PDB entry 2VDH | X-ray diffraction, 2.30 A resolution | chains E and H of the 16 polymer chains in the assembly

# Chain E (and H)
Molecule: Ribulose bisphosphate carboxylase large chain
Organism: Chlamydomonas reinhardtii
Notes: EC 4.1.1.39; chain H of this document is another copy of the same molecule, construct and numbering; everything in this record applies to it too
Reference sequence: P00877 (RBL_CHLRE); residues 1-475 here = UniProt positions 1-475
Sequence (475 residues; row label = number of the first residue in the row):
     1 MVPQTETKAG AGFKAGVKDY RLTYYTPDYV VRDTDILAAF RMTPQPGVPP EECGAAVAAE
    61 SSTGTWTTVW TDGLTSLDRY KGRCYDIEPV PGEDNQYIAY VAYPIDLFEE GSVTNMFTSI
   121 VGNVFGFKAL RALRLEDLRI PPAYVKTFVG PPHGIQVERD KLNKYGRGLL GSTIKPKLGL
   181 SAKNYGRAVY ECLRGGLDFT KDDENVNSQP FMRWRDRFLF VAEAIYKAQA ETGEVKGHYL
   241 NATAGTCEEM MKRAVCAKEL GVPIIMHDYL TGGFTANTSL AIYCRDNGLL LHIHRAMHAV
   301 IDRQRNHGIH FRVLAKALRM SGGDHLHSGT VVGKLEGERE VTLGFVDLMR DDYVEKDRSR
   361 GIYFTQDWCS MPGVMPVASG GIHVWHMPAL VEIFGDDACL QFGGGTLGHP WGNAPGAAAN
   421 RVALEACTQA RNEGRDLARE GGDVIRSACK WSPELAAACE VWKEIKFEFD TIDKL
Not modelled in the structure: 1-10
Sequence notes: conflict P46 (Leu in P00877); engineered mutation S172 (Cys in P00877)
Modified positions: P104, P151 (4-hydroxyproline; HYP); K201 (lysine nz-carboxylic acid; KCX); C256, C369 (s-methylcysteine; SMC)
Cystine bridges: C449-C459
Metal / ion sites: Mg2+: K201, D203, E204 (together with 2-carboxyarabinitol-1,5-diphosphate)
Residues lining bound ligands:
  - 2-carboxyarabinitol-1,5-diphosphate (CAP), molecule 1: E60, T65, W66, N123
  - 2-carboxyarabinitol-1,5-diphosphate (CAP), molecule 2: T173, K175, K177, K201, D203, E204, H294, R295, H298, H327, G329, K334, L335, S379, G380, G381, Q401, F402, G403, G404
What the authors report for this chain:
  - mutagenesis - C172S: increased catalytic activity on specificity factor
  - mutagenesis - C172S: unchanged catalytic activity on Vmax for carboxylation
  - mutagenesis - C172S (Tm change 2 degC): decreased stability
  - binding site for 2-carboxyarabinitol-1,5-diphosphate: T173
  - catalytic residues: K175 (citing earlier work)

# Chain E / chain H interface
Contacting residue pairs (16; chain E residue first):
  T34(E) - C369(H)
  R79(E) - S370(H)  hydrogen bond
  I105(E) - C369(H)
  D106(E) - S370(H)  hydrogen bond
  E110(E) - K146(H)  salt bridge
  A143(E) - A143(H)  hydrophobic
  A143(E) - K146(H)
  K146(E) - I105(H)
  K146(E) - E110(H)  salt bridge
  K146(E) - A143(H)
  K146(E) - T147(H)
  T147(E) - K146(H)
  C369(E) - T34(H)
  C369(E) - I105(H)
  S370(E) - R79(H)  hydrogen bond
  S370(E) - D106(H)  hydrogen bond
Also at the interface, not in a pair above, chain E (13 interface residues in all): D33, P142, D352
Also at the interface, not in a pair above, chain H (13 interface residues in all): D33, P142, D352

# Summary
Chain E and chain H each contribute 13 residues to their interface; the contacts include 4 hydrogen bonds and
2 salt bridges. Among the polar pairs are E110(E)-K146(H), R79(E)-S370(H) and D106(E)-S370(H). Ligands of
chain E: 2-carboxyarabinitol-1,5-diphosphate. From the paper: the catalytic residue K175(E); C172S of chain E
increases catalytic activity on specificity factor.
Both chains are Ribulose bisphosphate carboxylase large chain (Chlamydomonas reinhardtii). Entry 2VDH (Crystal
structure of Chlamydomonas reinhardtii Rubisco with a large- subunit C172S mutation) was determined by X-ray
diffraction, deposited together with 2VDI.
